PDB entry 6GJH | X-ray diffraction, 2.10 A resolution | chains D and J of the 12 polymer chains in the assembly

Chain D:
Name: Heat shock protein beta-1
Source organism: Homo sapiens
UniProt: P04792 (HSPB1_HUMAN); numbering as in UniProt (aligned over 84-170)
Sequence (87 residues; row label = number of the first residue in the row):
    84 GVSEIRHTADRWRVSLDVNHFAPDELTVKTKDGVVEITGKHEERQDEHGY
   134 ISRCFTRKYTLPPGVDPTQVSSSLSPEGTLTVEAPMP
Unresolved in the structure: 84
Curated features (UniProtKB/Swiss-Prot):
  - modified residue: Ser86 (Phosphoserine), Ser98 (Phosphoserine), Lys123 (N6-acetyllysine)
  - natural variant: Gly84 (G84R: In HMND3), Leu99 (L99M: In HMND3), Arg127 (R127W: In HMND3), Gln128 (Q128R: In HMND3; uncertain significance), Ser135 (S135F: In CMT2F and HMND3), Arg136 (R136L: In CMT2F and HMND3; R136W: In CMT2F), Arg140 (R140G: In HMND3), Lys141 (K141Q: In HMND3), Thr151 (T151I: In HMND3), Ser156 (S156Y: No effect on oligomerization), Thr164 (T164A: In CMT2F)

Chain J:
Name: Leu-ser-gly-val
Sequence (4 residues; row label = number of the first residue in the row; note: 5 numbers in that range are skipped by the numbering (no residue carries them; nothing is unmodelled there)):
    77 LS
    84 GV

Chain D / chain J interface:
Contacting residue pairs (13):
  Val85(D) - Val85(J)  hydrogen bond (backbone-backbone)
  Ser86(D) - Val85(J)
  Glu87(D) - Val85(J)
  Ser98(D) - Val85(J)
  Asp100(D) - Gly84(J)
  Val101(D) - Ser78(J)  hydrogen bond (backbone-side chain)
  Asn102(D) - Ser78(J)  hydrogen bond (backbone-side chain)
  Phe104(D) - Ser78(J)  hydrogen bond (backbone-side chain)
  Pro159(D) - Ser78(J)
  Glu160(D) - Ser78(J)
  Glu160(D) - Gly84(J)  hydrogen bond (backbone-backbone)
  Gly161(D) - Ser78(J)
  Thr162(D) - Gly84(J)  hydrogen bond (side chain-backbone)
Other interface residues (no listed pair), chain D (15 interface residues in all): His103, Ala105, Leu157
Other interface residues (no listed pair), chain J (4 interface residues in all): Leu77

Summary:
15 residues of chain D face 4 of chain J across their interface; the contacts include 6 hydrogen bonds. Polar
pairs include Val101(D)-Ser78(J), Asn102(D)-Ser78(J) and Phe104(D)-Ser78(J).
Here chain D is Heat shock protein beta-1 (Homo sapiens) and chain J is Leu-ser-gly-val. Entry 6GJH (Human
Hsp27 (HspB1) alpha-crystallin domain in complex with a peptide mimic of its phosphorylatable N-terminal
region) was determined by X-ray diffraction.
